7ERX - chain A; structure by X-ray diffraction, 1.92 A resolution.

Chain A:
Name: Glycosyltransferase
Source organism: Oryza sativa subsp. japonica
Notes: EC 2.4.1.-
Reference sequence: Q0DPB7 (Q0DPB7_ORYSJ); numbering as in UniProt (aligned over 1-462)
Sequence (470 residues; numbered 1 to 470; the number before each row is that of its first residue):
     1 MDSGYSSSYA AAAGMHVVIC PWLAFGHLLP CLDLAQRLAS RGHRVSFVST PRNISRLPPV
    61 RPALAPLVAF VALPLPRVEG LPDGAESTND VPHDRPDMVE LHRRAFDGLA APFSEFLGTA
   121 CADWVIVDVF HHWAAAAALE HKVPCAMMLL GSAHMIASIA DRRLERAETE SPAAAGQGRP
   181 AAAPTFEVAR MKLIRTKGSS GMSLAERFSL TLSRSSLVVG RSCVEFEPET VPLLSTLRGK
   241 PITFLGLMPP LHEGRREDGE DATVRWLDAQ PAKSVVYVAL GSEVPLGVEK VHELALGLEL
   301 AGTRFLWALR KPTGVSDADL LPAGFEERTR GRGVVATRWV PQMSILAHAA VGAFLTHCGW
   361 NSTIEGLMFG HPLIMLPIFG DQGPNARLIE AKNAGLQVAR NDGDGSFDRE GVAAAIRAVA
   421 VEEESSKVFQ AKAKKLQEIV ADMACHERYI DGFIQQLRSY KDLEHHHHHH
Unresolved in the structure: 1-14, 161-200, 460-470
Differences from the reference sequence: expression tag (463-470)
Residues lining bound ligands:
  - Steviolbioside (JC6): Trp22, His27, Thr88, His93, Arg103, Val129, Phe130, Met155, Ile159, Leu204, Ala205, Phe208, Glu283, Phe379, Gly380, Asp381
  - UDP (uridine-5'-diphosphate): Gly26, Leu29, Arg255, Glu257, Gly281, Ser282, Glu283, Val284, Ala308, Arg338, Trp339, Val340, Gln342, His357, Gly359, Trp360, Asn361, Ser362, Glu365, Gln382
Reported in the primary citation:
  - binding site for Steviolbioside: Trp22, His27, His93, Glu283, Phe379
  - mutagenesis - E283A, E283Q: decreased catalytic activity
  - mutagenesis - F208M (4-fold), F208M/F379A (4-fold): increased catalytic activity on Reb A
  - mutagenesis - F208M (2-fold), F208M/F379A (3-fold): increased catalytic activity
  - mutagenesis - H93A: decreased catalytic activity on beta (1-6) glucosylation
  - mutagenesis - H93W, H93W/F208M, F208M/F379A: abolished catalytic activity on beta (1-6) glucosylation
  - mutagenesis - H93W: decreased catalytic activity on Reb A
  - mutagenesis - H93W: decreased catalytic activity on Rubu
  - mutagenesis - F379A: abolished catalytic activity (beta (1-6) activity)
  - mutagenesis - F379A: increased catalytic activity (beta (1-2) reaction)
  - mutagenesis - H93W/F208M: unchanged catalytic activity on Rubu
  - mutagenesis - H93W/F208M: unchanged catalytic activity
  - mutagenesis - H93W/F208M: unchanged catalytic activity on Reb A
  - mutagenesis - F208M/F379A (6-fold), F208M (3-fold): increased catalytic activity on Rubu
  - mutagenesis - H27A: abolished catalytic activity on beta (1-2) glucosylation

In short:
Ligands of chain A: UDP and Steviolbioside. The paper reports a binding site for Steviolbioside at Trp22,
His27 and His93 among others; H93W, H93W/F208M and F208M/F379A abolish catalytic activity on beta (1-6)
glucosylation; 9 substitutions were tested in all.
Chain A is Glycosyltransferase (Oryza sativa subsp. japonica); the structure, Glycosyltransferase in complex
with UDP and STB, was determined by X-ray diffraction (same publication as 7ERY, 7ES0, 7ES1 and 7ES2).
